7RU1 - chains A and B of the 3 polymer chains in the assembly; structure by electron microscopy, 2.80 A resolution.

Chain A (and B):
Molecule: Spike glycoprotein
From: Severe acute respiratory syndrome coronavirus 2
Notes: chain B of this document is another copy of the same molecule, construct and numbering; everything in this record applies to it too
UniProt: P0DTC2 (SPIKE_SARS2); numbering as in UniProt (aligned over 1-1208)
Sequence (1280 residues; each row starts with the number of its first residue):
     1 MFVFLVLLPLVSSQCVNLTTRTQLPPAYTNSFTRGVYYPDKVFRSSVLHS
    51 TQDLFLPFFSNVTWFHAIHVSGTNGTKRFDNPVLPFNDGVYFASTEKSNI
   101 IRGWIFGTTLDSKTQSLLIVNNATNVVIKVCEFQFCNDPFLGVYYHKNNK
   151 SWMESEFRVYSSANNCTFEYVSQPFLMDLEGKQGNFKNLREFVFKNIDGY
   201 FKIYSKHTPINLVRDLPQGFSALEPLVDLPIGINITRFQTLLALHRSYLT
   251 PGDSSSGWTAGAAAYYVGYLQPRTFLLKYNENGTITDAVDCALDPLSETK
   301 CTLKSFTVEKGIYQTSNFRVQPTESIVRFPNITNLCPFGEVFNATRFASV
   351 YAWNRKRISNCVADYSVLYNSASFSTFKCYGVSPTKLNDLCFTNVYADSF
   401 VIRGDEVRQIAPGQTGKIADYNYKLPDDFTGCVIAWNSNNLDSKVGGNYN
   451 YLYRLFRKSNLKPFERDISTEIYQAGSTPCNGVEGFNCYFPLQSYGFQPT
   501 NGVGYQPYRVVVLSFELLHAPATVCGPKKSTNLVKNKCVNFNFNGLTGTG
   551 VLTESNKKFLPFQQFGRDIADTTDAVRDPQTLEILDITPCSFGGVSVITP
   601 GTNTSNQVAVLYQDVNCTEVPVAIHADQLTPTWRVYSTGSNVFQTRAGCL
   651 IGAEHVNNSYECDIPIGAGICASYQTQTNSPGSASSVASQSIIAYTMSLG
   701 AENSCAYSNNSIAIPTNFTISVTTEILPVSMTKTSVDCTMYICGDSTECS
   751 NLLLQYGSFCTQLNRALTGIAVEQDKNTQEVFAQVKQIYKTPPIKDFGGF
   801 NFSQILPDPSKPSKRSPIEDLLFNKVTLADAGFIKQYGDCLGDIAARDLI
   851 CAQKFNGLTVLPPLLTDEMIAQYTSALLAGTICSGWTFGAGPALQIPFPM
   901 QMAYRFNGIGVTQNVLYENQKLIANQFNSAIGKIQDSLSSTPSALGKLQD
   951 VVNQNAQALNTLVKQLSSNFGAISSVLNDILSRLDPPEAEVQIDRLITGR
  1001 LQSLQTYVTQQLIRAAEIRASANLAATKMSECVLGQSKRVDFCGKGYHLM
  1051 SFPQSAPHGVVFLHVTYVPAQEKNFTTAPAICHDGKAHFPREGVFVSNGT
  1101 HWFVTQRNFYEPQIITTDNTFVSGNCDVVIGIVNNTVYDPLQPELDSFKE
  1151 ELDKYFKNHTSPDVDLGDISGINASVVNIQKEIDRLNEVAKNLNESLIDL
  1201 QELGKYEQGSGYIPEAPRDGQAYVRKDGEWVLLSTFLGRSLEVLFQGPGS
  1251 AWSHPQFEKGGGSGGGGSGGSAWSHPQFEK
Unresolved in the structure: 1-13, 71-75, 248-253, 619-631, 677-688, 1148-1280
Differences from the reference sequence: engineered mutation G682 (Arg in P0DTC2), S683 (Arg in P0DTC2), S685 (Arg in P0DTC2), C705 (Val in P0DTC2), P817 (Phe in P0DTC2), C883 (Thr in P0DTC2), P892 (Ala in P0DTC2), P899 (Ala in P0DTC2), P942 (Ala in P0DTC2), P986 (Lys in P0DTC2), P987 (Val in P0DTC2); expression tag (1209-1280)
Swiss-Prot annotation at these positions:
  - region: N280 to C301 (Putative superantigen), R403 to D405 (Integrin-binding motif), N448 to F456 (Immunodominant HLA epitope recognized by the CD8+), P681, A684 (Putative superantigen), S816 to Y837 (Fusion peptide 1), K835 to F855 (Fusion peptide 2), D1163 to E1202 (Heptad repeat 2)
  - site: R815, S816 (Cleavage)
  - glycosylation: N17 (N-linked (GlcNAc...) (complex) asparagine), N61 (N-linked (GlcNAc...) (hybrid) asparagine), N74 (N-linked (GlcNAc...) (complex) asparagine), N122 (N-linked (GlcNAc...) (hybrid) asparagine), N149 (N-linked (GlcNAc...) (complex) asparagine), N165 (N-linked (GlcNAc...) (complex) asparagine), N234 (N-linked (GlcNAc...) (high mannose) asparagine), N282 (N-linked (GlcNAc...) (complex) asparagine), T323 (O-linked (GalNAc) threonine), S325 (O-linked (HexNAc...) serine), N331 (N-linked (GlcNAc...) (complex) asparagine), N343 (N-linked (GlcNAc...) (complex) asparagine), N603 (N-linked (GlcNAc...) (hybrid) asparagine), N616 (N-linked (GlcNAc...) (complex) asparagine), N657 (N-linked (GlcNAc...) (complex) asparagine), T676 (O-linked (GlcNAc...) threonine), T678 (O-linked (GlcNAc...) threonine), N709 (N-linked (GlcNAc...) (high mannose) asparagine), N717 (N-linked (GlcNAc...) (hybrid) asparagine), N801 (N-linked (GlcNAc...) (hybrid) asparagine) and 6 more in UniProt
  - natural variant: L5 (L5F: In strain: Iota/B.1.526), S13 (S13I: In strain: Epsilon/B.1.427/B.1.429), L18 (L18F: In strain: Beta/B.1.351, Gamma/P.1 and 1 more), T19 (T19I: In strain: Omicron/BQ.1.1, Omicron/XBB.1.5 and 1 more; T19R: In strain: Delta/B.1.617.2, Omicron/BA.2 and 4 more), T20 (T20N: In strain: Gamma/P.1), L24 to A27 (sequence variant, change not given here; In strain: Omicron/BA.2, Omicron/BA.2.12.1 and 6 more), P26 (P26S: In strain: Gamma/P.1), Q52 (Q52H: In strain: Omicron/EG.5.1), A67 (A67V: In strain: Eta/B.1.525, Omicron/BA.1), H69 to V70 (deletion: In strain: Alpha/B.1.1.7, Eta/B.1.525 and 5 more), G75 (G75V: In strain: Lambda/C.37), T76 (T76I: In strain: Lambda/C.37), 82 further natural variant entries in UniProt
  - mutagenesis: H69 to V70 (Increased incorporation of cleaved spike into virions), N121 (N121Q: Partial loss of biliverdin affinity), R190 (R190K: Partial loss of biliverdin affinity), N234 (N234Q: Increased resistance to neutralizing antibodies), N331 (N331Q: Reduced viral infectivity), N343 (N343Q: Reduced viral infectivity), L452 (L452R: Increased resistance to neutralizing antibodies. Decreases HLA binding to NF9 epitope. Increased binding affinity to human ACE2), Y453 (Y453F: Decreased HLA binding to NF9 epitope. Increased binding affinity to human ACE2), A475 (A475V: Increased resistance to neutralizing antibodies), V483 (V483A: Increased resistance to neutralizing antibodies), E484 (E484D: Increased replication in human TMEM106B overexpressing cells), F490 (F490L: Increased resistance to neutralizing antibodies and human covalescent sera neutralization), 12 further mutagenesis entries in UniProt
Cystine bridges: C15-C136, C131-C166, C291-C301, C336-C361, C379-C432, C391-C525, C480-C488, C538-C590, C617-C649, C662-C671, C738-C760, C743-C749, C840-C851, C1032-C1043, C1082-C1126
Glycans and other covalent adducts: N-acetylglucosamine (NAG) linked to N17, N61, N122, N149, N165, N234, N282, N331, N343, N616, N709, N717, N801, N1098
Residues lining bound ligands: N-acetylglucosamine (NAG; 2-acetamido-2-deoxy-beta-D-glucopyranose): Y351, A352, I468
Reported in the primary citation:
  - mutagenesis - E484K: abolished binding to eCC6.30 variants

Chain A / chain B interface:
Contacting residue pairs (220; chain A residue first):
  Q52(A) - L754(B)
  S316(A) - D737(B)
  N317(A) - D737(B)  hydrogen bond
  R319(A) - D737(B)  salt bridge
  R319(A) - T739(B)
  R319(A) - M740(B)
  R319(A) - D745(B)  salt bridge
  R355(A) - Y200(B)  hydrogen bond
  R355(A) - P230(B)
  G381(A) - R983(B)
  V382(A) - R983(B)
  S383(A) - R983(B)  hydrogen bond (backbone-backbone)
  S383(A) - L984(B)
  S383(A) - D985(B)  hydrogen bond (side chain-backbone)
  T385(A) - D985(B)
  K386(A) - L981(B)  hydrogen bond (side chain-backbone)
  K386(A) - S982(B)
  K386(A) - R983(B)
  K386(A) - L984(B)
  L390(A) - S982(B)
  Y396(A) - Y200(B)
  Y396(A) - P230(B)
  D405(A) - S373(B)  hydrogen bond
  D405(A) - F374(B)
  D405(A) - S375(B)
  R408(A) - F374(B)  hydrogen bond (side chain-backbone)
  R408(A) - S375(B)
  R408(A) - F377(B)
  G413(A) - T385(B)
  T415(A) - P384(B)
  T415(A) - T385(B)
  G416(A) - Y369(B)  hydrogen bond (backbone-side chain)
  K417(A) - Y369(B)  hydrogen bond (side chain-backbone)
  D420(A) - Y369(B)  hydrogen bond
  Y421(A) - Y369(B)  hydrophobic
  L455(A) - Y369(B)
  L455(A) - N370(B)
  P463(A) - D198(B)
  P463(A) - G199(B)
  F464(A) - D198(B)
  F464(A) - G232(B)
  E465(A) - G232(B)
  E465(A) - N234(B)
  R466(A) - I231(B)
  R466(A) - G232(B)  hydrogen bond (backbone-backbone)
  I468(A) - Q115(B)
  I468(A) - E132(B)
  I468(A) - N165(B)
  S469(A) - K113(B)
  Q493(A) - N370(B)  hydrogen bond
  Y505(A) - S373(B)
  L517(A) - R983(B)
  L518(A) - S982(B)
  L518(A) - R983(B)
  H519(A) - K41(B)
  G545(A) - S982(B)  hydrogen bond (backbone-side chain)
  L546(A) - D979(B)
  L546(A) - S982(B)
  T547(A) - N978(B)  hydrogen bond (backbone-side chain)
  T547(A) - S982(B)  hydrogen bond
  G548(A) - N978(B)
  V551(A) - Y837(B)
  T553(A) - I844(B)
  K557(A) - F43(B)
  K558(A) - F43(B)
  K558(A) - N282(B)
  F559(A) - F43(B)  hydrophobic
  F562(A) - D40(B)
  F562(A) - K41(B)
  F562(A) - E224(B)
  F562(A) - P225(B)
  Q563(A) - K41(B)
  Q563(A) - V42(B)  hydrogen bond (side chain-backbone)
  Q563(A) - F43(B)
  Q564(A) - K41(B)
  F565(A) - V42(B)
  F565(A) - F43(B)  hydrogen bond (backbone-backbone)
  G566(A) - F43(B)
  R567(A) - V42(B)
  R567(A) - F43(B)  hydrogen bond (backbone-backbone)
  R567(A) - R44(B)
  R567(A) - V976(B)
  I569(A) - V963(B)  hydrophobic
  I569(A) - K964(B)
  A570(A) - V963(B)
  A570(A) - L966(B)  hydrophobic
  A570(A) - S967(B)
  D571(A) - R44(B)  salt bridge
  D571(A) - V976(B)
  D586(A) - I844(B)
  T588(A) - Y837(B)
  T588(A) - L841(B)
  T588(A) - I844(B)
  T588(A) - F855(B)
  P589(A) - Y837(B)  hydrogen bond (backbone-side chain)
  P589(A) - F855(B)
  C590(A) - Y837(B)
  S591(A) - M740(B)
  S591(A) - D745(B)
  S591(A) - F855(B)
  F592(A) - K835(B)
  F592(A) - Q836(B)
  F592(A) - Y837(B)  hydrophobic
  F592(A) - C840(B)  hydrophobic
  F592(A) - K854(B)
  F592(A) - F855(B)  hydrophobic
  Q613(A) - F833(B)
  Q613(A) - I834(B)
  Q613(A) - T859(B)
  Q613(A) - L861(B)
  D614(A) - F833(B)
  D614(A) - K835(B)  hydrogen bond (side chain-backbone)
  D614(A) - Q836(B)
  D614(A) - K854(B)  salt bridge
  N616(A) - Q836(B)
  R634(A) - Y837(B)
  R646(A) - F833(B)
  R646(A) - I834(B)
  R646(A) - T866(B)
  R646(A) - E868(B)  salt bridge
  A647(A) - P862(B)  hydrophobic
  G648(A) - I834(B)
  P665(A) - L864(B)  hydrophobic
  G667(A) - P863(B)
  G667(A) - L864(B)
  A668(A) - P863(B)  hydrogen bond (backbone-backbone)
  A668(A) - L864(B)
  A668(A) - T866(B)
  G669(A) - L864(B)  hydrogen bond (backbone-backbone)
  G669(A) - T866(B)
  G669(A) - M869(B)
  I670(A) - L864(B)
  T696(A) - M869(B)
  M697(A) - L864(B)
  M697(A) - L865(B)  hydrophobic
  M697(A) - M869(B)  hydrophobic
  L699(A) - I788(B)
  L699(A) - L865(B)  hydrophobic
  L699(A) - M869(B)
  L699(A) - Q872(B)
  L699(A) - Y873(B)  hydrogen bond (backbone-side chain)
  G700(A) - K786(B)
  G700(A) - I788(B)
  A701(A) - K786(B)  hydrogen bond (backbone-backbone)
  A701(A) - Q787(B)
  A701(A) - I788(B)  hydrogen bond (backbone-backbone)
  E702(A) - I788(B)
  E702(A) - K790(B)  salt bridge
  N703(A) - Q787(B)  hydrogen bond
  N703(A) - I788(B)  hydrogen bond (backbone-backbone)
  N703(A) - Y789(B)
  S704(A) - Y789(B)
  C705(A) - C883(B)  disulfide
  A706(A) - Q895(B)
  Y707(A) - K795(B)  hydrogen bond (backbone-side chain)
  Y707(A) - F797(B)  hydrophobic
  Y707(A) - C883(B)
  Y707(A) - I896(B)
  Y707(A) - P897(B)
  Y707(A) - F898(B)  hydrogen bond (side chain-backbone)
  Y707(A) - P899(B)
  S708(A) - P897(B)
  N709(A) - P897(B)
  S711(A) - Q895(B)  hydrogen bond
  S711(A) - P897(B)
  I712(A) - Q895(B)
  I712(A) - Y904(B)
  A713(A) - L894(B)
  A713(A) - Q895(B)  hydrogen bond (backbone-backbone)
  I714(A) - L894(B)
  P715(A) - L894(B)
  Q957(A) - R765(B)
  T961(A) - R765(B)
  Q965(A) - Y756(B)
  Q965(A) - S758(B)
  Q965(A) - Q762(B)  hydrogen bond
  S968(A) - Q755(B)
  S968(A) - Y756(B)
  N969(A) - Q755(B)  hydrogen bond (backbone-side chain)
  F970(A) - Q755(B)  hydrogen bond (backbone-side chain)
  F970(A) - Y756(B)  hydrophobic
  G971(A) - Q755(B)
  G971(A) - D994(B)
  P986(A) - D427(B)
  P987(A) - D427(B)
  Q1002(A) - Q1002(B)  hydrogen bond
  S1003(A) - Y756(B)  hydrogen bond
  T1006(A) - Q1005(B)
  Q1010(A) - L1012(B)
  E1017(A) - R1019(B)  salt bridge
  R1039(A) - E1031(B)  salt bridge
  R1039(A) - R1039(B)
  V1040(A) - S1030(B)
  V1040(A) - L1034(B)
  K1045(A) - G889(B)  hydrogen bond (side chain-backbone)
  G1046(A) - A890(B)
  Y1047(A) - A890(B)
  P1069(A) - P892(B)
  E1072(A) - L894(B)
  N1074(A) - Q895(B)  hydrogen bond
  T1077(A) - P897(B)
  T1077(A) - M900(B)
  A1078(A) - M900(B)
  P1079(A) - M900(B)
  P1079(A) - Y917(B)  hydrophobic
  F1089(A) - N914(B)
  F1089(A) - Y917(B)  hydrophobic
  P1090(A) - Q913(B)  hydrogen bond (backbone-side chain)
  V1094(A) - Y904(B)
  R1107(A) - Y904(B)
  R1107(A) - N907(B)
  F1121(A) - T912(B)
  F1121(A) - N914(B)
  S1123(A) - N914(B)  hydrogen bond
  S1123(A) - E918(B)  hydrogen bond
  S1123(A) - E1111(B)  hydrogen bond
  V1128(A) - E918(B)
  I1130(A) - Q920(B)
  L1141(A) - L1141(B)  hydrophobic
  L1145(A) - E1144(B)
Other interface residues (no listed pair), chain A (145 interface residues in all): T302, Q314, N394, Q414, P426, E471, V503, A520, L560, D568, T572, D574, T645, C662, I666, C671, N710, D985, T1009, I1013, D1041, V1068, G1124, V1129
Other interface residues (no listed pair), chain B (130 interface residues in all): Y38, T167, D228, A372, T376, G413, V503, S735, T761, D796, R847, I882, W886, F888, A893, S975, E988, T1009, I1013, T1027, G1035
Cross-chain cystine bridges: C705(A)-C883(B)

Summary:
The interface between chain A and chain B involves 145 residues on one side and 130 on the other; the contacts
include 1 disulfide bond, 42 hydrogen bonds and 8 salt bridges. Polar contacts include R319(A)-D737(B),
R319(A)-D745(B) and D571(A)-R44(B). Ligands of chain A: N-acetylglucosamine. The paper reports that E484K of
chain A abolishes binding to eCC6.30 variants.
Both chains are Spike glycoprotein (Severe acute respiratory syndrome coronavirus 2). Entry 7RU1
(SARS-CoV-2-6P-Mut7 S protein (C3 symmetry)) was determined by electron microscopy (same publication as 7RU2,
7RU5 and 7RU8).
